PDB entry 5VO8 | X-ray diffraction, 3.30 A resolution | chains A and C of the 9 polymer chains in the assembly

# Chain A
Molecule: DNA-directed RNA polymerase subunit alpha
Organism: Thermus thermophilus (strain HB8 / ATCC 27634 / DSM 579)
Notes: EC 2.7.7.6
UniProtKB: Q5SHR6 (RPOA_THET8); residues 1-315 here = UniProt positions 1-315
Sequence (315 residues; row label = number of the first residue in the row):
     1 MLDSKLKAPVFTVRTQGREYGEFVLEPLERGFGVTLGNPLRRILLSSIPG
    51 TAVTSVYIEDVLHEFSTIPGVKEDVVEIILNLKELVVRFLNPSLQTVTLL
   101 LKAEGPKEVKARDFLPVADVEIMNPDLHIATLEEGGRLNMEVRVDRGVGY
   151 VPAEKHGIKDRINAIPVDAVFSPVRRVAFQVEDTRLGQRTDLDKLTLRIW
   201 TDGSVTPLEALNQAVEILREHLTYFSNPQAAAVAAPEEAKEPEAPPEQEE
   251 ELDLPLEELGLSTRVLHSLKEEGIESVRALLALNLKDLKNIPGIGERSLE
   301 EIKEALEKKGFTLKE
Unresolved in the structure: 1-3, 230-315

# Chain C
Molecule: DNA-directed RNA polymerase subunit beta
Organism: Thermus thermophilus (strain HB8 / ATCC 27634 / DSM 579)
Notes: EC 2.7.7.6
UniProtKB: Q8RQE9 (RPOB_THET8); residue numbers follow UniProt; this construct covers 1-1119
Sequence (1119 residues; each row starts with the number of its first residue):
     1 MEIKRFGRIREVIPLPPLTEIQVESYRRALQADVPPEKRENVGIQAAFRE
    51 TFPIEEEDKGKGGLVLDFLEYRLGEPPFPQDECREKDLTYQAPLYARLQL
   101 IHKDTGLIKEDEVFLGHIPLMTEDGSFIINGADRVIVSQIHRSPGVYFTP
   151 DPARPGRYIASIIPLPKRGPWIDLEVEPNGVVSMKVNKRKFPLVLLLRVL
   201 GYDQETLARELGAYGELVQGLMDESVFAMRPEEALIRLFTLLRPGDPPKR
   251 DKAVAYVYGLIADPRRYDLGEAGRYKAEEKLGIRLSGRTLARFEDGEFKD
   301 EVFLPTLRYLFALTAGVPGHEVDDIDHLGNRRIRTVGELMTDQFRVGLAR
   351 LARGVRERMLMGSEDSLTPAKLVNSRPLEAAIREFFSRSQLSQFKDETNP
   401 LSSLRHKRRISALGPGGLTRERAGFDVRDVHRTHYGRICPVETPEGANIG
   451 LITSLAAYARVDELGFIRTPYRRVVGGVVTDEVVYMTATEEDRYTIAQAN
   501 TPLEGNRIAAERVVARRKGEPVIVSPEEVEFMDVSPKQVFSVNTNLIPFL
   551 EHDDANRALMGSNMQTQAVPLIRAQAPVVMTGLEERVVRDSLAALYAEED
   601 GEVAKVDGNRIVVRYEDGRLVEYPLRRFYRSNQGTALDQRPRVVVGQRVR
   651 KGDLLADGPASENGFLALGQNVLVAIMPFDGYNFEDAIVISEELLKRDFY
   701 TSIHIERYEIEARDTKLGPERITRDIPHLSEAALRDLDEEGVVRIGAEVK
   751 PGDILVGRTSFKGESEPTPEERLLRSIFGEKARDVKDTSLRVPPGEGGIV
   801 VRTVRLRRGDPGVELKPGVREVVRVYVAQKRKLQVGDKLANRHGNKGVVA
   851 KILPVEDMPHLPDGTPVDVILNPLGVPSRMNLGQILETHLGLAGYFLGQR
   901 YISPIFDGAKEPEIKELLAQAFEVYFGKRKGEGFGVDKREVEVLRRAEKL
   951 GLVTPGKTPEEQLKELFLQGKVVLYDGRTGEPIEGPIVVGQMFIMKLYHM
  1001 VEDKMHARSTGPYSLITQQPLGGKAQFGGQRFGEMEVWALEAYGAAHTLQ
  1051 EMLTLKSDDIEGRNAAYEAIIKGEDVPEPSVPESFRVLVKELQALALDVQ
  1101 TLDEKDNPVDIFEGLASKR
Unresolved in the structure: 57-63, 421-424, 1119
What the authors report for this chain:
  - binding site for the 8-nt RNA strand: Gln390, Arg409, Asn448
  - conformationally variable residues (order/disorder transition): Gly414 to Gly424

# How chain A and chain C interact
Pairs across the interface (77; chain A residue first):
  Glu22(A) - Phe934(C)
  Asn38(A) - Gly977(C)  hydrogen bond (side chain-backbone)
  Asn38(A) - Arg978(C)  hydrogen bond (side chain-backbone)
  Asn38(A) - Thr979(C)  hydrogen bond (side chain-backbone)
  Asn38(A) - Gly980(C)  hydrogen bond (side chain-backbone)
  Arg41(A) - His860(C)  hydrogen bond
  Arg41(A) - Gly864(C)
  Arg42(A) - Glu856(C)  hydrogen bond (side chain-backbone)
  Arg42(A) - Asp857(C)  salt bridge
  Arg42(A) - Gly977(C)  hydrogen bond (side chain-backbone)
  Arg42(A) - Arg978(C)
  Ser46(A) - Glu856(C)
  Leu62(A) - Ile745(C)
  His63(A) - Gly746(C)
  His63(A) - Ile799(C)
  His63(A) - Val800(C)
  His63(A) - Val801(C)
  Glu64(A) - Lys830(C)  salt bridge
  Phe65(A) - Phe628(C)
  Phe65(A) - Ile703(C)  hydrophobic
  Phe65(A) - Val801(C)  hydrophobic
  Phe65(A) - Ala828(C)  hydrophobic
  Ser66(A) - Phe628(C)
  Thr67(A) - Gly608(C)
  Thr67(A) - Asn609(C)  hydrogen bond
  Ile68(A) - Asp607(C)
  Pro69(A) - Asp607(C)
  Gly70(A) - Asp607(C)  hydrogen bond (backbone-side chain)
  Val71(A) - Asp607(C)  hydrogen bond (backbone-side chain)
  Val71(A) - Gly608(C)  hydrogen bond (backbone-backbone)
  Lys72(A) - Val606(C)
  Lys72(A) - Gly608(C)
  Lys72(A) - Pro641(C)
  Lys72(A) - Val643(C)
  Asp74(A) - Arg627(C)  salt bridge
  Asp74(A) - Arg640(C)
  Leu80(A) - Arg573(C)
  Leu80(A) - Asp698(C)
  Lys83(A) - Lys696(C)  hydrogen bond (side chain-backbone)
  Lys83(A) - Asp698(C)  salt bridge
  Glu133(A) - Lys605(C)
  Glu133(A) - Val606(C)
  Glu133(A) - Asp607(C)
  Glu133(A) - Arg610(C)  salt bridge
  Glu133(A) - Val645(C)
  Tyr150(A) - Glu692(C)
  Tyr150(A) - Leu695(C)
  Tyr150(A) - Lys696(C)
  Tyr150(A) - Lys832(C)
  Glu154(A) - Lys832(C)
  Ile162(A) - Arg744(C)
  Asp168(A) - Lys832(C)  salt bridge
  Arg176(A) - Asp863(C)  hydrogen bond (side chain-backbone)
  Arg176(A) - Gly864(C)
  Arg176(A) - Thr865(C)
  Val177(A) - Gly864(C)
  Ala178(A) - Pro862(C)
  Ala178(A) - Asp863(C)
  Ala178(A) - Gly864(C)
  Phe179(A) - Asp937(C)
  Phe179(A) - Arg939(C)  hydrogen bond (backbone-side chain)
  Gln180(A) - Arg929(C)
  Gln180(A) - Phe934(C)
  Gln180(A) - Gly935(C)  hydrogen bond (side chain-backbone)
  Gln180(A) - Asp937(C)
  Val181(A) - Asp937(C)  hydrogen bond (backbone-side chain)
  Val181(A) - Lys938(C)  hydrogen bond (backbone-backbone)
  Val181(A) - Arg939(C)
  Glu182(A) - Gly935(C)  hydrogen bond (side chain-backbone)
  Glu182(A) - Lys938(C)
  Asp183(A) - Lys938(C)  salt bridge
  Asp191(A) - Lys938(C)  salt bridge
  Leu192(A) - Lys938(C)
  Asp193(A) - Lys938(C)  salt bridge
  Thr196(A) - Phe934(C)
  Arg198(A) - Glu932(C)  salt bridge
  Arg198(A) - Phe934(C)
Also at the interface, not in a pair above, chain A (44 interface residues in all): Arg30, Val34, Leu45, Val76, Thr131, Val170, Trp200
Also at the interface, not in a pair above, chain C (53 interface residues in all): Ile572, Arg642, Val644, Arg697, Gln829, Val855, Val936, Asp976

# Overview
Chain A and chain C form an interface of 44 and 53 residues respectively, with 18 hydrogen bonds and 10 salt
bridges. Among the polar pairs are Arg42(A)-Asp857(C), Glu64(A)-Lys830(C) and Asp74(A)-Arg627(C). The paper
reports a binding site for the 8-nt RNA strand at Gln390(C), Arg409(C) and Asn448(C); conformational
variability at Gly414(C).
Here chain A is DNA-directed RNA polymerase subunit alpha and chain C is DNA-directed RNA polymerase subunit
beta, both from Thermus thermophilus (strain HB8 / ATCC 27634 / DSM 579). Entry 5VO8 (X-ray crystal structure
of a bacterial reiterative transcription complex of pyrG promoter) was determined by X-ray diffraction
together with 5VOI from the same study.
